8GIO - chains A and I of the 6 polymer chains in the assembly; structure by X-ray diffraction, 2.67 A resolution.

# Chain A
Name: Cyclic GMP-AMP synthase
Source organism: Mus musculus
Notes: EC 2.7.7.86; fragment: catalytic domain, residues 147-507
Reference sequence: Q8C6L5 (CGAS_MOUSE); residues 147-507 here = UniProt positions 147-507
Chain sequence (364 residues; each row starts with the number of its first residue):
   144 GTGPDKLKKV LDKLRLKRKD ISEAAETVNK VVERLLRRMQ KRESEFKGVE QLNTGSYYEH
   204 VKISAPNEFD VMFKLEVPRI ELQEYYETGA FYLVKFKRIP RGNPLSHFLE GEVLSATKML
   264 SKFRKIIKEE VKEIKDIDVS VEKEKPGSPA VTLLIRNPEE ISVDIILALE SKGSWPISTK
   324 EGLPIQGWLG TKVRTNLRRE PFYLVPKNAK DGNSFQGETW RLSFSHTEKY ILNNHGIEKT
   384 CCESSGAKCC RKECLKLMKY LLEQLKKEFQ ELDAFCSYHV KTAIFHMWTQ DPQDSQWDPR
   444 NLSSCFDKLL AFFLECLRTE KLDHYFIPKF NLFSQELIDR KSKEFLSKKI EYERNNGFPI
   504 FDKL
Not modelled in the structure: 144-147, 243-245, 507
Construct notes: expression tag (144-146)
Bound ions: Mn2+ site 1: Glu211, Asp213 (together with ATP); Mn2+ site 2: Glu211, Asp213, Asp307 (together with ATP); Zn2+: His378, Cys384, Cys385, Cys392
Small-molecule neighbours: ATP (adenosine-5'-triphosphate): Gly198, Ser199, Glu202, Lys205, Glu211, Asp213, Arg364, Ser368, Glu371, Lys402, Glu406, Ser420, Tyr421, Lys424, His467
UniProt features mapped onto this chain:
  - region: Lys372 to Lys395 (DNA-binding)
  - motif: Leu154 to Leu159 (Nuclear export signal), Asp281 to Ser291 (Nuclear localization signal)
  - binding site (GTP): Thr197, Asp307, Arg364 to Glu371
  - binding site (ATP): Ser199, Glu371, Lys402, Ser420 to Lys424
  - binding site (Mg(2+)): Glu211, Asp213, Asp307
  - binding site (2',3'-cGAMP): Asp213, Gly290, Asp307, Lys350, Arg364 to Ser366
  - binding site (Zn(2+)): His378, Cys384, Cys385, Cys392
  - site: Arg241 (Arginine-anchor), Asp307, Ile308 (Cleavage)
  - modified residue: Lys156 (N6-lactoyllysine), Glu176 (PolyADP-ribosyl glutamic acid), Ser199 (Phosphoserine), Tyr201 (Phosphotyrosine), Glu272 (5-glutamyl polyglutamate), Ser291 (Phosphoserine), Glu302 (5-glutamyl glutamate), Lys372 (N6-acetyllysine), Lys382 (N6-acetyllysine), Lys402 (N6-acetyllysine), Ser420 (Phosphoserine), Lys491 (N6-methyllysine)
  - lipidation (S-palmitoyl cysteine): Cys392, Cys393, Cys459
  - cross-link (Glycyl lysine isopeptide (Lys-Gly)): Lys217 (interchain with G-Cter in SUMO), Lys271 (interchain with G-Cter in ubiquitin), Lys335 (interchain with G-Cter in SUMO), Lys372 (interchain with G-Cter in SUMO), Lys382 (interchain with G-Cter in SUMO), Lys399 (interchain with G-Cter in ubiquitin), Lys402 (interchain with G-Cter in ubiquitin), Lys409 (interchain with G-Cter in ubiquitin), Lys410 (interchain with G-Cter in ubiquitin), Lys464 (interchain with G-Cter in SUMO)
  - mutagenesis: Lys156 (K156Q: Mimics lactylation; knockin mice show higher mortality following HSV-1 infection), Asn172 (N172K: Induces alteration of the DNA-binding surface and leads to decreased synthesis of cyclic GMP-AMP (cGAMP); when associated with L-180), Glu176 (E176A: Abolished poly-ADP-ribosylation by PARP1, stimulating interferon production in knockin mice), Arg180 (R180L: Induces alteration of the DNA-binding surface and leads to decreased synthesis of cyclic GMP-AMP (cGAMP); when associated with K-182), Gly198 (G198A: Abolishes stimulation of interferon production; when associated with A-199), Ser199 (S199A: Abolishes stimulation of interferon production; when associated with A-199), Tyr201 (Y201E: Phosphomimetic mutant; reduced translocation to the nucleus following treatment with etoposide), Glu211 to Asp213 (Abolished nucleotidyltransferase activity. Does not affect nuclear localization and tethering to chromatin), Glu211 (E211A: Abolishes ability to promote type-I interferon production), Asp213 (D213A: Abolishes ability to promote type-I interferon production), Lys217 (K217R: Reduced sumoylation), Arg222 (R222E: Impaired tethering to chromatin, leading to constitutive activation in the absence of DNA), 31 further mutagenesis entries in UniProt
What the authors report for this chain:
  - mutagenesis - E211Q/D213N: abolished catalytic activity
  - specificity-determining residues: His467 (proposed by the authors, not directly observed)
  - mutagenesis - R364A (33-fold), H467A: decreased catalytic activity on ATP/GTP
  - mutagenesis - H467A (2-fold): increased catalytic activity on GTP/GTP
  - specificity-determining residues: Ile309, Arg364
  - mutagenesis - R364A (10-fold): decreased catalytic activity on GTP/GTP
  - mutagenesis - R364A (4-fold): increased catalytic activity on ATP/ATP

# Chain I
Molecule: Palindromic DNA18
Sequence (18 nucleotides; row label = number of the first residue in the row):
     1 ATCTGTACAT GTACAGAT

# Interface between chain A and chain I
Contacting residue pairs (5; chain A residue first):
  Thr334(A) - DA9(I)  phosphate contact
  Lys335(A) - DA9(I)  phosphate contact
  Lys335(A) - DT10(I)  salt bridge to the phosphate
  Thr338(A) - DC8(I)  hydrogen bond to the phosphate
  Thr338(A) - DA9(I)  phosphate contact
Other interface residues (no listed pair), chain A (5 interface residues in all): Arg341, Arg342
Other interface residues (no listed pair), chain I (4 interface residues in all): DA7

# In short
5 residues of chain A and 4 residues of chain I are in contact, with 1 hydrogen bond and 1 salt bridge. Among
the polar pairs are Thr338(A)-DC8(I) and Lys335(A)-DT10(I). Bound to chain A: ATP. From the paper: R364A and
H467A of chain A reduce catalytic activity on ATP/GTP; specificity determinants His467(A), Ile309(A) and
Arg364(A).
Chain A is Cyclic GMP-AMP synthase (Mus musculus) and chain I is Palindromic DNA18; the structure, Structure
of Ternary Complex of mouse cGAS with dsDNA and Bound ATP: with 10mM Mg2+ and ..., was determined by X-ray
diffraction (same publication as 7UUX, 7UXW, 7UYQ, 7UYZ, 7UZR, 7V0W and 14 further entries).
